PDB entry 4B7Y | X-ray diffraction, 3.25 A resolution | chains A and B of the 4 polymer chains in the assembly

[Chain A (and B)]
Molecule: Male-specific lethal 1 homolog
Source organism: Homo sapiens
Notes: chain B of this document is another copy of the same molecule, construct and numbering; everything in this record applies to it too
UniProtKB: Q68DK7 (MSL1_HUMAN); residue numbers follow UniProt; this construct covers 212-252
Amino-acid sequence (44 residues; numbered 209 to 252; the number before each row is that of its first residue):
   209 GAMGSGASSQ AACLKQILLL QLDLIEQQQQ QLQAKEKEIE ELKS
Disordered / not traced: 209-213, 252 (chain B: 209-213, 251-252)
Sequence notes: expression tag (209-211)
Swiss-Prot annotation at these positions:
  - region: Lys223 to Gln237 (Interaction with MSL2)
From the paper describing this entry:
  - self-association interface (contacts with another copy of this molecule); pairs are residue here / residue on that copy: Gln229-Gln229 (hydrogen bond), Lys243

[Chain A / chain B interface]
Residue-residue contacts (31; chain A residue first):
  Ala219(A) - Leu222(B)
  Leu222(A) - Leu226(B)  hydrophobic
  Ile225(A) - Leu226(B)  hydrophobic
  Leu226(A) - Leu222(B)  hydrophobic
  Leu226(A) - Ile225(B)  hydrophobic
  Leu226(A) - Leu226(B)
  Leu226(A) - Gln229(B)
  Gln229(A) - Leu226(B)  hydrogen bond (side chain-backbone)
  Gln229(A) - Gln229(B)  hydrogen bond
  Gln229(A) - Leu230(B)
  Leu230(A) - Gln229(B)
  Leu232(A) - Ile233(B)  hydrophobic
  Ile233(A) - Leu232(B)  hydrophobic
  Ile233(A) - Ile233(B)  hydrophobic
  Ile233(A) - Gln236(B)  hydrogen bond (backbone-side chain)
  Gln236(A) - Ile233(B)  hydrogen bond (side chain-backbone)
  Gln236(A) - Gln236(B)  hydrogen bond
  Gln236(A) - Gln237(B)  hydrogen bond
  Gln237(A) - Gln236(B)  hydrogen bond
  Gln239(A) - Leu240(B)
  Leu240(A) - Gln236(B)
  Leu240(A) - Gln239(B)
  Leu240(A) - Leu240(B)
  Lys243(A) - Leu240(B)
  Lys243(A) - Lys243(B)
  Lys243(A) - Ile247(B)
  Glu246(A) - Ile247(B)
  Ile247(A) - Lys243(B)
  Ile247(A) - Glu246(B)
  Leu250(A) - Leu250(B)  hydrophobic
  Lys251(A) - Leu250(B)
Other interface residues (no listed pair), chain A (19 interface residues in all): Lys223, Glu244
Other interface residues (no listed pair), chain B (17 interface residues in all): Ala219, Lys223

[Overview]
19 residues of chain A and 17 residues of chain B are in contact, with 7 hydrogen bonds. Polar contacts
include Gln229(A)-Leu226(B), Gln229(A)-Gln229(B) and Ile233(A)-Gln236(B). From the paper: a self-association
interface involving Gln229(A) and Lys243(A).
Chain A and chain B are both Male-specific lethal 1 homolog (Homo sapiens); the structure, Crystal structure
of the MSL1-MSL2 complex, was determined by X-ray diffraction together with 4B86 from the same study.
